7OD8 - chains C and D of the 6 polymer chains in the assembly; structure by electron microscopy, 3.00 A resolution.

== Chain C (and D) ==
Protein: Capsid protein
Organism: Hepatitis B virus genotype D subtype ayw (isolate France/Tiollais/1979)
Notes: chain D of this document is another copy of the same molecule, construct and numbering; everything in this record applies to it too
UniProt: P03146 (CAPSD_HBVD3); numbering as in UniProt (aligned over 1-183)
Sequence (183 residues; row label = number of the first residue in the row):
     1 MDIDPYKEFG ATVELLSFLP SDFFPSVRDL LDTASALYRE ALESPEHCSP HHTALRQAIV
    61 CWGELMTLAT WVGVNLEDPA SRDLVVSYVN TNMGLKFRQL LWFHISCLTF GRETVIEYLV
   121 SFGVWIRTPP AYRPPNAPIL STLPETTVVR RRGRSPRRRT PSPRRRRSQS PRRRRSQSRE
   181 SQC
Unresolved in the structure: 145-183
Construct notes: engineered mutation Val-60 (Leu in P03146)
Curated features (UniProtKB/Swiss-Prot):
  - region: Ser-155 to Gln-177 (3 X 8 AA repeats of S-P-R-R-R-[PR]-S-Q), Gln-177 to Cys-183 (RNA binding)
  - motif: Arg-158 to Arg-175 (Bipartite nuclear localization signal)
  - modified residue (Phosphoserine): Ser-155, Ser-162, Ser-170
  - natural variant: Thr-33 (T33N: In strain: Latvia), Ala-80 (A80I: In strain: Latvia), Phe-97 (F97L: Frequent mutation in chronic HBV carriers)
  - mutagenesis: Ser-155 (S155A: Complete loss of replication), Ser-162 (S162A: Complete loss of pregenomic RNA encapsidation and replication), Ser-170 (S170A: Partial loss of replication)
Reported in the primary citation:
  - mutagenesis - L60V (127 +/- 19 uM): decreased binding to peptide GSLLGRMKGA

== Interface between chain C and chain D ==
Pairs across the interface - 63 pairs, chain C then chain D:
  Met-1(C) / Ala-34(D)  hydrophobic
  Met-1(C) / Ser-35(D)
  Met-1(C) / Arg-39(D)
  Met-1(C) / Leu-42(D)  hydrophobic
  Met-1(C) / Glu-43(D)
  Asp-2(C) / Glu-43(D)
  Ile-3(C) / Leu-42(D)
  Ile-3(C) / Arg-56(D)
  Ile-3(C) / Ile-59(D)  hydrophobic
  Ile-3(C) / Val-60(D)  hydrophobic
  Pro-5(C) / Gln-57(D)
  Lys-7(C) / Glu-43(D)  hydrogen bond (side chain-backbone)
  Lys-7(C) / Ser-44(D)
  Lys-7(C) / Pro-45(D)
  Glu-8(C) / Pro-45(D)
  Glu-8(C) / His-47(D)  hydrogen bond (backbone-side chain)
  Glu-8(C) / Thr-53(D)
  Glu-8(C) / Arg-56(D)  salt bridge
  Phe-9(C) / His-47(D)
  Leu-31(C) / Met-1(D)
  Ser-35(C) / Met-1(D)
  Arg-39(C) / Met-1(D)
  Leu-42(C) / Met-1(D)  hydrophobic
  Glu-43(C) / Met-1(D)
  Glu-43(C) / Asp-2(D)  hydrogen bond (side chain-backbone)
  Glu-43(C) / Lys-7(D)  hydrogen bond (backbone-side chain)
  Pro-45(C) / Lys-7(D)
  Glu-46(C) / Glu-8(D)
  His-47(C) / Glu-8(D)  hydrogen bond (side chain-backbone)
  His-47(C) / Phe-9(D)
  His-47(C) / Pro-50(D)
  Pro-50(C) / His-47(D)
  Thr-53(C) / Glu-8(D)  hydrogen bond
  Ala-54(C) / Gln-57(D)
  Arg-56(C) / Ile-3(D)
  Arg-56(C) / Glu-8(D)  salt bridge
  Gln-57(C) / Pro-5(D)
  Gln-57(C) / Ala-54(D)
  Gln-57(C) / Gln-57(D)
  Gln-57(C) / Leu-100(D)
  Ile-59(C) / Met-1(D)  hydrophobic
  Ile-59(C) / Ile-3(D)  hydrophobic
  Cys-61(C) / Cys-61(D)  hydrogen bond
  Glu-64(C) / Met-93(D)
  Glu-64(C) / Lys-96(D)  salt bridge
  Leu-65(C) / Leu-65(D)  hydrophobic
  Thr-67(C) / Tyr-88(D)
  Leu-68(C) / Leu-68(D)  hydrophobic
  Leu-68(C) / Tyr-88(D)  hydrophobic
  Leu-68(C) / Val-89(D)  hydrophobic
  Leu-68(C) / Met-93(D)  hydrophobic
  Trp-71(C) / Leu-84(D)  hydrophobic
  Trp-71(C) / Val-85(D)  hydrophobic
  Trp-71(C) / Tyr-88(D)  hydrophobic
  Val-72(C) / Val-85(D)  hydrophobic
  Val-85(C) / Trp-71(D)  hydrophobic
  Tyr-88(C) / Thr-67(D)
  Tyr-88(C) / Leu-68(D)  hydrophobic
  Tyr-88(C) / Trp-71(D)
  Met-93(C) / Glu-64(D)
  Met-93(C) / Leu-68(D)  hydrophobic
  Lys-96(C) / Glu-64(D)  salt bridge
  Leu-100(C) / Gln-57(D)
Interface residues without a listed pair, chain C (36 interface residues in all): Ala-34, Ser-44, Val-60
Interface residues without a listed pair, chain D (39 interface residues in all): Leu-31, Glu-46, Ala-58, His-104

== In short ==
36 residues of chain C and 39 residues of chain D are in contact, with 7 hydrogen bonds and 4 salt bridges.
Polar contacts include Glu-8(C)/Arg-56(D), Glu-64(C)/Lys-96(D) and Lys-7(C)/Glu-43(D). From UniProt: 3
mutagenesis sites on chain C. From the paper: L60V of chain C reduces binding to peptide GSLLGRMKGA.
Both chains are Capsid protein (Hepatitis B virus genotype D subtype ayw (isolate France/Tiollais/1979)).
Entry 7OD8 (Hepatitis B core Protein mutant L60V + GSLLGRMKGA) was determined by electron microscopy,
deposited together with 7OD6, 7OD7, 7OEN, 7OEV and 7OEW.
